6PPH - chains b and T of the 21 polymer chains in the assembly; structure by electron microscopy, 3.80 A resolution.

Chain b:
Protein: Triplex capsid protein 1
From: Human herpesvirus 8
UniProt: Q76RF6 (Q76RF6_HHV8); numbering as in UniProt (aligned over 1-331)
Amino-acid sequence (331 residues; numbered 1 to 331; the number before each row is that of its first residue):
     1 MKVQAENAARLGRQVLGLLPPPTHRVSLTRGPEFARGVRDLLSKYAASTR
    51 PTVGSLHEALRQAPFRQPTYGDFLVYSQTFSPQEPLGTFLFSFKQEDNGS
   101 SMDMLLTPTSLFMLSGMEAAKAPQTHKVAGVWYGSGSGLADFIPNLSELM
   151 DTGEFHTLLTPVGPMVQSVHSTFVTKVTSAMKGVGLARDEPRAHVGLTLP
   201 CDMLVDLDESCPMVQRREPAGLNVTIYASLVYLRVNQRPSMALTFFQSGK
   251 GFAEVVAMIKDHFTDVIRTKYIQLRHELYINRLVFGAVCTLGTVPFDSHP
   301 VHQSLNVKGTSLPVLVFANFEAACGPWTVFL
Disordered / not traced: 1-3, 214-216, 307-310
What the authors report for this chain:
  - mutagenesis - L278R/I280R/L283E, I280R: decreased growth

Chain T:
Protein: Major capsid protein
From: Human herpesvirus 8
UniProt: D0UZN7 (D0UZN7_HHV8); residue numbers follow UniProt; this construct covers 1-1376
Amino-acid sequence (1376 residues; each row starts with the number of its first residue):
     1 MEATLEQRPFPYLATEANLLTQIKESAADGLFKSFQLLLGKDAREGSVRF
    51 EALLGVYTNVVEFVKFLETALAAACVNTEFKDLRRMIDGKIQFKISMPTI
   101 AHGDGRRPNKQRQYIVMKACNKHHIGAEIELAAADIELLFAEKETPLDFT
   151 EYAGAIKTITSALQFGMDALERGLVDTVLAVKLRHAPPVFILKTLGDPVY
   201 SERGLKKAVKSDMVSMFKAHLIEHSFFLDKAELMTRGKQYVLTMLSDMLA
   251 AVCEDTVFKGVSTYTTASGQQVAGVLETTDSVMRRLMNLLGQVESAMSGP
   301 AAYASYVVRGANLVTAVSYGRAMRNFEQFMARIVDHPNALPSVEGDKAAL
   351 ADGHDEIQRTRIAASLVKIGDKFVAIESLQRMYNETQFPCPLNRRIQYTY
   401 FFPVGLHLPVPRYSTSVSVRGVESPAIQSTETWVVNKNNVPLCFGYQNAL
   451 KSICHPRMHNPTQSAQALNQAFPDPDGGHGYGLRYEQTPNMNLFRTFHQY
   501 YMGKNVAFVPDVAQKALVTTEDLLHPTSHRLLRLEVHPFFDFFVHPCPGA
   551 RGSYRATHRTMVGNIPQPLAPREFQESRGAQFDAVTNMTHVIDQLTIDVI
   601 QETAFDPAYPLFCYVIEAMIHGQEEKFVMNMPLIALVIQTYWVNSGKLAF
   651 VNSYHMVRFICTHMGNGSIPKEAHGHYRKILGELIALEQALLKLAGHETV
   701 GRTPITHLVSALLDPHLLPPFAYHDVFTDLMQKSSRQPIIKIGDQNYDNP
   751 QNRATFINLRGRMEDLVNNLVNIYQTRVNEDHDERHVLDVAPLDENDYNP
   801 VLEKLFYYVLMPVCSNGHMCGMGVDYQNVALTLTYNGPVFADVVNAQDDI
   851 LLHLENGTLKDILQAGDIRPTVDMIRVLCTSFLTCPFVTQAARVITKRDP
   901 AQSFATHEYGKDVAQTVLVNGFGAFAVADRSREAAETMFYPVPFNKLYAD
   951 PLVAATLHPLLANYVTRLPNQRNAVVFNVPSNLMAEYEEWHKSPVAAYAA
  1001 SCQATPGAISAMVSMHQKLSAPSFICQAKHRMHPGFAMTVVRTDEVLAEH
  1051 ILYCSRASTSMFVGLPSVVRREVRSDAVTFEITHEIASLHTALGYSSVIA
  1101 PAHVAAITTDMGVHCQDLFMIFPGDAYQDRQLHDYIKMKAGVQTGPPGNR
  1151 MDHVGYAAGVPRCENLPGLSHGQLATCEIIPTPVTSDVAYFQTPSNPRGR
  1201 AACVVSCDAYSNESAERLLYDHSIPDPAYECRSTNNPWASQRGSLGDVLY
  1251 NITFRQTALPGMYSPCRQFFHKEDIMRYNRGLYTLVNEYSARLAGAPATS
  1301 TTDLQYVVVNGTDVFLDQPCHMLQEAYPTLAASHRVMLDEYMSNKQTHAP
  1351 VHMGQYLIEEVAPMKRLLKLGNKVVY
Disordered / not traced: 548-550, 1142-1154

Interface between chain b and chain T:
Pairs across the interface - 41 pairs, chain b then chain T:
  Q4(b) with K65(T), hydrogen bond
  N7(b) with P1066(T)
  L11(b) with M167(T), hydrophobic; I1082(T), hydrophobic
  Q14(b) with V1068(T)
  L18(b) with R1070(T); F1080(T)
  L19(b) with I136(T), hydrophobic; R1070(T); F1080(T), hydrophobic
  P20(b) with R1070(T); V1073(T), hydrophobic; V1078(T), hydrophobic
  P22(b) with F140(T), hydrophobic
  T23(b) with E137(T)
  R25(b) with E137(T), salt bridge
  F65(b) with R1070(T)
  Q67(b) with R1070(T), hydrogen bond; R1071(T); E1072(T); V1073(T)
  Y70(b) with R1071(T); E1072(T)
  Y76(b) with Y1156(T); V1309(T), hydrophobic
  Q78(b) with Q1256(T), hydrogen bond
  N98(b) with Y1156(T); A1258(T), hydrogen bond (side chain-backbone)
  G99(b) with Y1156(T)
  S100(b) with A1158(T); G1159(T)
  M102(b) with N1310(T)
  D141(b) with R1255(T)
  F142(b) with Q1256(T)
  F173(b) with L1293(T), hydrophobic; A1294(T); G1311(T)
  V174(b) with N1310(T)
  L186(b) with V1069(T), hydrophobic
  R188(b) with R1071(T)
  P191(b) with R84(T)
Also at the interface, not in a pair above, chain b (33 interface residues in all): A8, R10, G12, V15, D72, L74, T178
Also at the interface, not in a pair above, chain T (34 interface residues in all): F63, L163, L1065, S1067, L1259, A1296, V1308

Overview:
33 residues of chain b and 34 residues of chain T are in contact; the contacts include 4 hydrogen bonds and 1
salt bridge. Polar pairs include R25(b)-E137(T), Q4(b)-K65(T) and Q67(b)-R1070(T). From the paper:
L278R/I280R/L283E and I280R of chain b reduce growth.
Here chain b is Triplex capsid protein 1 and chain T is Major capsid protein, both from Human herpesvirus 8.
Entry 6PPH (Kaposi's sarcoma-associated herpesvirus (KSHV), C1 penton vertex register, CATC-binding structure)
was determined by electron microscopy (same publication as 6PPB, 6PPD and 6PPI).
